Entry 2KPL (solution NMR); this record covers chains A and B.

== Chain A ==
Molecule: Membrane-associated guanylate kinase, WW and PDZ domain-containing protein 1
From: Homo sapiens
UniProt: Q96QZ7 (MAGI1_HUMAN); residues 0-125 here correspond to UniProt positions 455-580 (UniProt number = residue number + 455)
Sequence (129 residues; each row starts with the number of its first residue; numbers below 1 keep their minus sign (Gly-3 is residue -3)):
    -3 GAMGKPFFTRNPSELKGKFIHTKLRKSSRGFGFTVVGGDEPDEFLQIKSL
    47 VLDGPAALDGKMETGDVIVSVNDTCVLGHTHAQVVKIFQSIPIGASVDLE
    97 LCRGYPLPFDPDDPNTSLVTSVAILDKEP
Construct notes: expression tag (-3 to -1)

== Chain B ==
Molecule: Protein E6
From: Human papillomavirus type 16
UniProt: P03126 (VE6_HPV16); residues 151-160 here correspond to UniProt positions 148-157 (UniProt number = residue number - 3)
Sequence (11 residues; numbered 151 to 161; the number before each row is that of its first residue):
   151 RSSRTRRETQV
Construct notes: expression tag (161)

== Chain A / chain B interface ==
Pairs across the interface - 41 pairs, chain A then chain B:
  Gly26(A) with Val161(B)
  Phe27(A) with Val161(B)
  Gly28(A) with Val161(B)
  Phe29(A) with Gln160(B); Val161(B)
  Thr30(A) with Glu158(B); Thr159(B); Gln160(B)
  Val31(A) with Arg157(B); Glu158(B); Thr159(B)
  Val32(A) with Arg156(B); Arg157(B); Glu158(B)
  Gly33(A) with Arg156(B); Arg157(B)
  Asp35(A) with Ser153(B); Thr155(B); Arg157(B)
  Glu36(A) with Ser153(B)
  Asp38(A) with Arg154(B)
  Glu39(A) with Arg154(B); Arg156(B)
  Gln42(A) with Arg156(B)
  Lys44(A) with Glu158(B)
  His77(A) with Arg157(B); Glu158(B); Thr159(B)
  Val81(A) with Thr159(B)
  Phe84(A) with Val161(B)
  Gln85(A) with Gln160(B); Val161(B)
  Pro107(A) with Glu158(B)
  Thr112(A) with Thr155(B)
  Ser113(A) with Ser152(B); Arg154(B); Thr155(B)
  Leu114(A) with Arg154(B); Thr155(B); Arg156(B)
  Val115(A) with Arg154(B)
Interface residues without a listed pair, chain A (29 interface residues in all): Arg25, Phe40, Leu41, Val80, Asp108, Thr116

== Overview ==
The interface between chain A and chain B involves 29 residues on one side and 10 on the other.
Here chain A is Membrane-associated guanylate kinase, WW and PDZ domain-containing protein 1 (Homo sapiens)
and chain B is Protein E6 (Human papillomavirus type 16). Entry 2KPL (Magi-1 PDZ1 / E6CT) was determined by
solution NMR.
